Entry 9IMA (electron microscopy, 2.65 A resolution); this record covers chains C and D of the 4 polymer chains in the assembly.

[Chain C]
Protein: Talquetamab Fab (anti-GPRC5D) Heavy chain
Organism: Mus musculus
Notes: antibody fragment or engineered binder
Sequence (233 residues; numbered 1 to 233; the number before each row is that of its first residue):
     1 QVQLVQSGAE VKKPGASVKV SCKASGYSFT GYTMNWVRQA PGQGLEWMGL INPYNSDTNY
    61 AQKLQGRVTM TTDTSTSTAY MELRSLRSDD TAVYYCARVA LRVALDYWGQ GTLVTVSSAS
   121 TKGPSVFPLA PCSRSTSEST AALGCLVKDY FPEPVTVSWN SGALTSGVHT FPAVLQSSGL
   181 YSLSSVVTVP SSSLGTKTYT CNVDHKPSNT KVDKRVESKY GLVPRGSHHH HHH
Disordered / not traced: 222-233
Disulfide bonds: C22-C96, C145-C201

[Chain D]
Protein: Talquetamab Fab (anti-GPRC5D) Light chain
Organism: Mus musculus
Notes: antibody fragment or engineered binder
Sequence (214 residues; each row starts with the number of its first residue):
     1 DIQMTQSPSS LSASVGDRVT ITCKASQNVA THVGWYQQKP GKAPKRLIYS ASYRYSGVPS
    61 RFSGSGSGTE FTLTISNLQP EDFATYYCQQ YNRYPYTFGQ GTKLEIKRTV AAPSVFIFPP
   121 SDEQLKSGTA SVVCLLNNFY PREAKVQWKV DNALQSGNSQ ESVTEQDSKD STYSLSSTLT
   181 LSKADYEKHK VYACEVTHQG LSSPVTKSFN RGEC
Disulfide bonds: C23-C88, C134-C194

[Interface between chain C and chain D]
Inter-chain disulfides: C132(C)-C214(D)
Pairs across the interface (58; chain C residue first):
  N35(C) - Y96(D)
  Q39(C) - Q38(D)  hydrogen bond
  Q39(C) - Y87(D)  hydrogen bond
  Q43(C) - Y87(D)
  L45(C) - P44(D)  hydrophobic
  L45(C) - Y87(D)  hydrophobic
  L45(C) - F98(D)
  W47(C) - P95(D)  hydrophobic
  W47(C) - Y96(D)
  L50(C) - Y94(D)
  Y95(C) - Q38(D)
  Y95(C) - K42(D)
  Y95(C) - A43(D)  hydrophobic
  R102(C) - Y49(D)
  V103(C) - Y49(D)  hydrophobic
  V103(C) - Y55(D)
  A104(C) - Y36(D)
  A104(C) - Y49(D)
  A104(C) - Y55(D)  hydrogen bond (backbone-side chain)
  A104(C) - Y91(D)  hydrophobic
  L105(C) - Y36(D)  hydrogen bond (backbone-side chain)
  D106(C) - R46(D)
  D106(C) - Y55(D)
  Y107(C) - R46(D)
  W108(C) - P44(D)
  G109(C) - A43(D)
  F127(C) - Q124(D)
  P128(C) - S121(D)
  L129(C) - F118(D)
  L129(C) - V133(D)  hydrophobic
  A130(C) - F118(D)
  A130(C) - P119(D)
  C132(C) - P119(D)  hydrophobic
  C132(C) - F209(D)  hydrophobic
  C132(C) - E213(D)
  C132(C) - C214(D)  disulfide
  T140(C) - F116(D)
  A142(C) - F116(D)  hydrophobic
  A142(C) - F118(D)
  A142(C) - L135(D)  hydrophobic
  K148(C) - S131(D)
  H169(C) - N137(D)
  H169(C) - N138(D)  hydrogen bond
  H169(C) - S174(D)  hydrogen bond
  T170(C) - T164(D)
  F171(C) - L135(D)  hydrophobic
  F171(C) - S162(D)
  F171(C) - T164(D)
  F171(C) - S174(D)
  F171(C) - L175(D)
  F171(C) - S176(D)
  P172(C) - S162(D)  hydrogen bond (backbone-side chain)
  P172(C) - V163(D)
  V174(C) - Q160(D)
  V174(C) - S162(D)
  V186(C) - L135(D)  hydrophobic
  T188(C) - N137(D)  hydrogen bond
  K219(C) - C214(D)
Also at the interface, not in a pair above, chain C (40 interface residues in all): V37, G44, E46, P131, L143, L146, L175, Q176, K214
Also at the interface, not in a pair above, chain D (40 interface residues in all): Q100, I117, E123, S127, E161, T180

[In short]
The chain C/chain D interface involves 40 residues from each chain; the contacts include 1 disulfide bond and
8 hydrogen bonds. Polar pairs include Q39(C)-Q38(D), Q39(C)-Y87(D) and A104(C)-Y55(D).
Chain C is Talquetamab Fab (anti-GPRC5D) Heavy chain and chain D is Talquetamab Fab (anti-GPRC5D) Light chain,
both from Mus musculus; the structure, Cryo-EM structure for the GPRC5D complexed with Talquetamab Fab, was
determined by electron microscopy.
